4GNT - chains A and B; structure by X-ray diffraction, 2.41 A resolution.

[Chain A]
Name: 14-3-3 protein beta/alpha
Source organism: Mus musculus
UniProt: Q9CQV8 (1433B_MOUSE); residue numbers follow UniProt; this construct covers 1-239
Chain sequence (245 residues; numbered 1 to 245; the number before each row is that of its first residue):
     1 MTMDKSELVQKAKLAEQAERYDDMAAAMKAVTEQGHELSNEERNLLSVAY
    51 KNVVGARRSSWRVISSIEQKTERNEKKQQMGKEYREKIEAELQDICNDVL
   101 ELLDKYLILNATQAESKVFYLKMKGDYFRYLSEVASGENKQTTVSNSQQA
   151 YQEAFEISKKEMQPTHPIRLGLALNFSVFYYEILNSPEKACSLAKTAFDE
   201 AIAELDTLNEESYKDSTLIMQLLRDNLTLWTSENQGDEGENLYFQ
Not modelled in the structure: 1, 233-245
Construct notes: expression tag (240-245)
UniProt features mapped onto this chain:
  - site (Interaction with phosphoserine on interacting protein): R58, R129
  - modified residue: M1 (N-acetylmethionine), T2 (N-acetylthreonine), K5 (N6-acetyllysine), K51 (N6-acetyllysine), S60 (Phosphoserine), K70 (N6-acetyllysine), Y84 (3'-nitrotyrosine), Y106 (3'-nitrotyrosine), K117 (N6-acetyllysine), S186 (Phosphoserine), S232 (Phosphoserine)
  - cross-link: K51 (Glycyl lysine isopeptide (Lys-Gly) (interchain with G-Cter in SUMO2))

[Chain B]
Name: Carbohydrate-responsive element-binding protein
UniProt: Q99MZ3 (MLXPL_MOUSE); residues 117-137 here = UniProt positions 117-137
Chain sequence (21 residues; each row starts with the number of its first residue):
   117 RDKIRLNNAIWRAWYIQYVQR

[Interface between chain A and chain B]
Contacting residue pairs (23):
  R58(A) with W127(B)
  S59(A) with W127(B)
  R62(A) with W127(B), hydrogen bond (side chain-backbone); W130(B)
  S66(A) with W130(B), hydrogen bond; Y134(B)
  Q69(A) with Y134(B)
  V178(A) with R128(B)
  Y181(A) with Y131(B); Q136(B), hydrogen bond
  E182(A) with R128(B), salt bridge; Y131(B), hydrogen bond (backbone-side chain)
  N185(A) with Y131(B), hydrogen bond
  K214(A) with R117(B), hydrogen bond (backbone-side chain)
  T217(A) with R117(B), hydrogen bond
  L218(A) with R117(B)
  Q221(A) with R121(B)
  D225(A) with R121(B), salt bridge
  N226(A) with N124(B), hydrogen bond; R128(B)
  L229(A) with R128(B); A129(B); I132(B), hydrophobic
Other interface residues (no listed pair), chain A (20 interface residues in all): W61, R129, L222, W230
Other interface residues (no listed pair), chain B (13 interface residues in all): I120, A125

[Summary]
20 residues of chain A face 13 of chain B across their interface, with 8 hydrogen bonds and 2 salt bridges.
Polar pairs include E182(A)-R128(B), D225(A)-R121(B) and R62(A)-W127(B).
Here chain A is 14-3-3 protein beta/alpha (Mus musculus) and chain B is Carbohydrate-responsive
element-binding protein. Entry 4GNT (Complex of ChREBP and 14-3-3beta) was determined by X-ray diffraction.
